PDB entry 8RJ3 | electron microscopy, 3.20 A resolution | chains I and J of the 10 polymer chains in the assembly

Chain I (and J):
Molecule: DNA repair protein RAD52 homolog
Organism: Homo sapiens
Notes: chain J of this document is another copy of the same molecule, construct and numbering; everything in this record applies to it too
Reference sequence: P43351 (RAD52_HUMAN); residues 1-418 here = UniProt positions 1-418
Chain sequence (418 residues; each row starts with the number of its first residue):
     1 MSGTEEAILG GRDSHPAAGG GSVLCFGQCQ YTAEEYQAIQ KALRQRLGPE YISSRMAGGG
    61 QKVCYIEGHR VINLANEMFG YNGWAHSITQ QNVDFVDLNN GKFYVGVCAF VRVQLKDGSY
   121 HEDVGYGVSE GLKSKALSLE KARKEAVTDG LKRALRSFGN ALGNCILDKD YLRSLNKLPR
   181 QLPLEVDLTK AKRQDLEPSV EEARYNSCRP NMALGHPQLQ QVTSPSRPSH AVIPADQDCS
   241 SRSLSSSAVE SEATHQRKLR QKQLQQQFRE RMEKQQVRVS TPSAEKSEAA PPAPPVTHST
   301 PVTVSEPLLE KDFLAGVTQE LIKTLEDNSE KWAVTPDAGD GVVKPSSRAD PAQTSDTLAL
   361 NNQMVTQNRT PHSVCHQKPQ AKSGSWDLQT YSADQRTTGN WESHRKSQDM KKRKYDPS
Not modelled in the structure: 1-67, 160-418 (chain J: 1-83, 156-418)
Swiss-Prot annotation at these positions:
  - DNA-binding region: Lys152 to Arg156
  - modified residue: Tyr104 (Phosphotyrosine), Ser199 (Phosphoserine), Thr318 (Phosphothreonine), Thr335 (Phosphothreonine)
  - mutagenesis: Arg55 (R55A: Abolishes ssDNA-binding), Tyr65 (Y65A: Moderately defective in both ss and dsDNA-binding), Lys152 (K152A: Abolishes ssDNA-binding), Arg153 (R153A: Moderately defective in both ss and dsDNA-binding), Arg156 (R156A: Moderately defective in both ss and dsDNA-binding)

Chain I / chain J interface:
Residue-residue contacts (20):
  Asp94(I) with Arg143(J), salt bridge
  Phe95(I) with Lys135(J); Leu139(J), hydrophobic
  Asp97(I) with Lys135(J), salt bridge
  Phe110(I) with Ile88(J); Gln91(J)
  Ser119(I) with Trp84(J), hydrogen bond (side chain-backbone)
  Tyr120(I) with Trp84(J); Ala85(J); His86(J); Ser87(J)
  His121(I) with Trp84(J), hydrogen bond (side chain-backbone); His86(J)
  Glu122(I) with His86(J), hydrogen bond (backbone-backbone); Ser87(J), hydrogen bond; Ile88(J), hydrogen bond (side chain-backbone)
  Tyr126(I) with Glu140(J); Arg143(J)
  Arg153(I) with Lys144(J)
  Ser157(I) with Trp84(J)
Interface residues without a listed pair, chain I (14 interface residues in all): Cys108, Val124, Val128
Interface residues without a listed pair, chain J (12 interface residues in all): Ala136

Summary:
14 residues of chain I and 12 residues of chain J are in contact, with 5 hydrogen bonds and 2 salt bridges.
Polar pairs include Asp94(I)-Arg143(J), Asp97(I)-Lys135(J) and Ser119(I)-Trp84(J). UniProt lists a DNA-binding
region and 5 mutagenesis sites on chain I.
Both chains are DNA repair protein RAD52 homolog (Homo sapiens). Entry 8RJ3 (Human RAD52 open ring
conformation) was determined by electron microscopy together with 8RIL, 8RJW and 8RK2 from the same study.
